7CH8 - chains C and G of the 12 polymer chains in the assembly; structure by electron microscopy, 3.90 A resolution.

[Chain C]
Name: MlaD domain-containing protein
Source organism: Pseudomonas aeruginosa (strain ATCC 15692 / DSM 22644 / CIP 104116 / JCM 14847 / LMG 12228 / 1C / PRS 101 / PAO1)
UniProt: Q9HVW3 (Q9HVW3_PSEAE); residues 1-157 here = UniProt positions 1-157
Sequence (157 residues; numbered 1 to 157; the number before each row is that of its first residue):
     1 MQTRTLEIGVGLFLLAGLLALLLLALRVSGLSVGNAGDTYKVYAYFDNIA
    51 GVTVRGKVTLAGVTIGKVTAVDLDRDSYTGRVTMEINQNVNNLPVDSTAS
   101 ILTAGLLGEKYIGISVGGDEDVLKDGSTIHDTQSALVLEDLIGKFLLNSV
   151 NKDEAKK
Not modelled in the structure: 1-2, 151-157
Residues lining bound ligands: 3-sn-phosphatidic acid (LPP; 2-(hexadecanoyloxy)-1-[(phosphonooxy)methyl]ethyl hexadecanoate): Leu18, Leu21, Ala25

[Chain G]
Name: Probable permease of ABC transporter
Source organism: Pseudomonas aeruginosa (strain ATCC 15692 / DSM 22644 / CIP 104116 / JCM 14847 / LMG 12228 / 1C / PRS 101 / PAO1)
UniProt: Q9HVW2 (Q9HVW2_PSEAE); residue numbers follow UniProt; this construct covers 1-265
Sequence (265 residues; row label = number of the first residue in the row):
     1 MRRVSPLERIRLFGRAGLDVVAALGRSTLFLGHALLGRRTPGTGLHLLVK
    51 QLYSVGVLSLAIIVVSGLFIGMVLALQGYNILISYGSEQAVGQMVALTLL
   101 RELGPVVTGLLFAGRAGSALTAEIGNMKATEQLSSLEMIGVDPLKYIVAP
   151 RLWAGFISMPLLAAIFSVVGIWGGAMVAVDWLGVYEGSFWANMQNSVQFT
   201 EDVLNGVIKSIVFAFVVTWIAVYQGYDCEPTSEGISRATTRTVVYASLAV
   251 LGLDFILTALMFGDF
Not modelled in the structure: 1-4, 263-265
Residues lining bound ligands:
  - 3-sn-phosphatidic acid (LPP; 2-(hexadecanoyloxy)-1-[(phosphonooxy)methyl]ethyl hexadecanoate), molecule 1: Gly17, Val20, Val21, Arg241, Tyr245
  - 3-sn-phosphatidic acid (LPP), molecule 2: Asp19, Val20, Ala23, Leu24, Ser27, Val212, Val216, Trp219, Ile220, Tyr223, Gln224, Arg241, Tyr245, Leu248, Ala249, Gly252, Leu253, Phe255, Ile256, Leu257
  - 3-sn-phosphatidic acid (LPP), molecule 3: Leu58, Ala61, Ile62, Val64, Val65, Leu68, Phe69, Arg115
  - 3-sn-phosphatidic acid (LPP), molecule 4: Leu74, Leu82, Ser87, Gln89, Ala90, Gln93, Met94, Leu97, Thr98, Asn192
  - 3-sn-phosphatidic acid (LPP), molecule 5: Gln77, Ile81, Tyr85, Met94
  - 3-sn-phosphatidic acid (LPP), molecule 6: Val244, Tyr245, Leu248

[Chain C / chain G interface]
Pairs across the interface (8):
  Ala25(C) - Trp172(G)
  Val28(C) - Trp172(G)  hydrophobic
  Val28(C) - Met176(G)  hydrophobic
  Val28(C) - Asp180(G)
  Arg55(C) - Tyr185(G)  hydrogen bond
  Arg55(C) - Gly187(G)
  Lys67(C) - Tyr185(G)
  Glu109(C) - Gln89(G)  hydrogen bond
Other interface residues (no listed pair), chain C (6 interface residues in all): Leu31
Other interface residues (no listed pair), chain G (8 interface residues in all): Glu186, Ser188

[Summary]
6 residues of chain C face 8 of chain G across their interface; the contacts include 2 hydrogen bonds. Polar
contacts include Arg55(C)-Tyr185(G) and Glu109(C)-Gln89(G). One 3-sn-phosphatidic acid molecule is bound
between chain C and chain G.
Here chain C is MlaD domain-containing protein and chain G is Probable permease of ABC transporter, both from
Pseudomonas aeruginosa (strain ATCC 15692 / DSM 22644 / CIP 104116 / JCM 14847 / LMG 12228 / 1C / PRS 101 /
PAO1). Entry 7CH8 (Cryo-EM structure of P.aeruginosa MlaFEBD with ADP-V) was determined by electron microscopy
(same publication as 7CH9, 7CH6, 7CH7 and 7CHA).
